8HR0 - chains A and C of the 4 polymer chains in the assembly; structure by X-ray diffraction, 3.34 A resolution.

Chain A:
Molecule: Protein transport protein Sec23A
Source organism: Homo sapiens
UniProtKB: Q15436 (SC23A_HUMAN); residue numbers follow UniProt; this construct covers 1-765
Amino-acid sequence (765 residues; row label = number of the first residue in the row):
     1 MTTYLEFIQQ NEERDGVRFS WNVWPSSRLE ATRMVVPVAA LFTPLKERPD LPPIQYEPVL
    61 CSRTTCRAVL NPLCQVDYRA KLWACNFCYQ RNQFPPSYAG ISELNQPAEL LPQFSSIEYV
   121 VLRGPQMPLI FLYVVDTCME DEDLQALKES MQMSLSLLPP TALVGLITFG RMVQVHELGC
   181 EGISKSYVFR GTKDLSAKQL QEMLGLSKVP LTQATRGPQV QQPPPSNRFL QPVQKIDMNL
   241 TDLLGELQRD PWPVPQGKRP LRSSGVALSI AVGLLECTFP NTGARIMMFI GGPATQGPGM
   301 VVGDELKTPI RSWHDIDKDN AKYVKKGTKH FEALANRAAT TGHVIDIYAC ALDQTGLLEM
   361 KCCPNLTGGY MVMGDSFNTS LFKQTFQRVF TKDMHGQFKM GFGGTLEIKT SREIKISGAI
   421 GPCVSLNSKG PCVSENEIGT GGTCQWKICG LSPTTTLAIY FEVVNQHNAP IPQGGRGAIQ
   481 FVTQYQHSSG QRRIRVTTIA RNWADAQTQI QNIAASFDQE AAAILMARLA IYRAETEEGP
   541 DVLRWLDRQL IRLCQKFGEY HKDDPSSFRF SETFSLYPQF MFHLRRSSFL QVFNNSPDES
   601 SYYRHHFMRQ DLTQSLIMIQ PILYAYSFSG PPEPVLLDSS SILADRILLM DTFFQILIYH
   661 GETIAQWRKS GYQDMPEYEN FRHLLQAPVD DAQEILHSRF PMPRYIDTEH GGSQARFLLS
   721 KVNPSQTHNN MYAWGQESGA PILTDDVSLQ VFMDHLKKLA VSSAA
Disordered / not traced: 1-2, 206-224, 465-474, 538-540, 724-745, 765
Metal / ion sites: Zn2+: Cys61, Cys66, Cys85, Cys88

Chain C:
Molecule: Vesicle-trafficking protein SEC22b
Source organism: Homo sapiens
UniProtKB: O75396 (SC22B_HUMAN); residues 1-199 here = UniProt positions 1-199
Amino-acid sequence (199 residues; numbered 1 to 199; the number before each row is that of its first residue):
     1 MVLLTMIARV ADGLPLAASM QEDEQSGRDL QQYQSQAKQL FRKLNEQSPT RCTLEAGAMT
    61 FHYIIEQGVC YLVLCEAAFP KKLAFAYLED LHSEFDEQHG KKVPTVSRPY SFIEFDTFIQ
   121 KTKKLYIDSR ARRNLGSINT ELQDVQRIMV ANIEEVLQRG EALSALDSKA NNLSSLSKKY
   181 RQDAKYLNMR STYAKLAAV
Disordered / not traced: 24-28, 131-147, 158-199
Swiss-Prot annotation at these positions:
  - modified residue: Lys38 (N6-acetyllysine), Ser137 (Phosphoserine), Thr140 (Phosphothreonine), Ser164 (Phosphoserine), Ser168 (Phosphoserine), Ser174 (Phosphoserine), Ser177 (Phosphoserine)

Interface between chain A and chain C:
Residue-residue contacts (8):
  Arg249(A) - Arg130(C)
  Val254(A) - Ile127(C)
  Val254(A) - Asp128(C)
  Val254(A) - Ser129(C)
  Pro255(A) - Met1(C)  hydrophobic
  Gln256(A) - Met1(C)  hydrogen bond (backbone-side chain)
  Gln256(A) - Ile127(C)  hydrogen bond (side chain-backbone)
  Gln256(A) - Ser129(C)
Other interface residues (no listed pair), chain A (5 interface residues in all): Pro253
Other interface residues (no listed pair), chain C (6 interface residues in all): Tyr126

Overview:
The interface between chain A and chain C involves 5 residues on one side and 6 on the other, with 2 hydrogen
bonds. Among the polar pairs are Gln256(A)-Met1(C) and Gln256(A)-Ile127(C). Cys61(A), Cys66(A), Cys85(A) and
Cys88(A) form the Zn2+ site.
Chain A is Protein transport protein Sec23A and chain C is Vesicle-trafficking protein SEC22b, both from Homo
sapiens; the structure, The complex structure of COPII coat with HCoV-OC43 DD sorting motif, was determined by
X-ray diffraction, deposited together with 8HQT, 8HQV, 8HQW and 8HQX.
